PDB entry 8OXZ | electron microscopy, 3.70 A resolution | chains P and Q

# Chain P
Protein: Integrin subunit alpha 5
Source organism: Rattus norvegicus
Reference sequence: A0A0G2K1E2 (A0A0G2K1E2_RAT); aligned to UniProt positions 1-1099 over residues 1-1099 (the alignment contains insertions or deletions, so no single offset holds)
Amino-acid sequence (1099 residues; numbered 1 to 1099; the number before each row is that of its first residue):
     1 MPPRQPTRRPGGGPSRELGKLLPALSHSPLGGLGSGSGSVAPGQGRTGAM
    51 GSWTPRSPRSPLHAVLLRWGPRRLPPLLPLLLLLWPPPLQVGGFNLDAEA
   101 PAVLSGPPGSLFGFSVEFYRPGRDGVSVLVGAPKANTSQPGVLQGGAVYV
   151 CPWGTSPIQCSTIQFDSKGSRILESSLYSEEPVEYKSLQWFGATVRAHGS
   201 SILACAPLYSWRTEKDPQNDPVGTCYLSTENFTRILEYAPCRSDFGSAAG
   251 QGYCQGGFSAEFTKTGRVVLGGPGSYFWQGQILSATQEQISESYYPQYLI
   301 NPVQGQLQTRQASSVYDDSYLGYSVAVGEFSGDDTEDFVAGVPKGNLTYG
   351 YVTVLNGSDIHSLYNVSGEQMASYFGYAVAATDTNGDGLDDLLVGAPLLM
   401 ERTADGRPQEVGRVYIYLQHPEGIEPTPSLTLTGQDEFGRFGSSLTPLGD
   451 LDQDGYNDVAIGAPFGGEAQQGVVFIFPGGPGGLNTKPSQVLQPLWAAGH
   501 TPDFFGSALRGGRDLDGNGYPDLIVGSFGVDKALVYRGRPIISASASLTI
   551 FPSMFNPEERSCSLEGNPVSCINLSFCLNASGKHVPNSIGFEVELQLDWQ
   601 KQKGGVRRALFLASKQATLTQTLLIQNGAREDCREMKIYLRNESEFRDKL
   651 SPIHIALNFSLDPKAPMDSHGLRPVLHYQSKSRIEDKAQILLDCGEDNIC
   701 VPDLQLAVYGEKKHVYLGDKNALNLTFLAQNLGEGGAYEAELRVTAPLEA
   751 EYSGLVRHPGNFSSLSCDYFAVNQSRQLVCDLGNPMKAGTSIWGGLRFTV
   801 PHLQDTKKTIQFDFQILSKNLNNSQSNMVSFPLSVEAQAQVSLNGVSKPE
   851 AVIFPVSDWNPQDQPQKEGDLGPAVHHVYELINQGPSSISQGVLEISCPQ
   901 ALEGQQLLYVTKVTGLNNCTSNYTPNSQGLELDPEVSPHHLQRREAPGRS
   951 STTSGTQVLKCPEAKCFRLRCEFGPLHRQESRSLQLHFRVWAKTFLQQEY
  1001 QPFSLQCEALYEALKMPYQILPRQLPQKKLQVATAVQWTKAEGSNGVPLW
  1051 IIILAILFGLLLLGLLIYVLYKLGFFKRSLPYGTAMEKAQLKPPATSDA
Disordered / not traced: 1-93, 692-1099
Disulfide bonds: C151-C160, C205-C225, C241-C254, C562-C571, C577-C633
Glycans and other covalent adducts: N-acetylglucosamine (NAG) linked to N136, N231, N346, N356, N365
Sequence notes: insertion (170, 175-177, 183-185, 334-343); conflict I172 (Leu171 in A0A0G2K1E2), L173 (Lys172 in A0A0G2K1E2), Y178 (Phe174 in A0A0G2K1E2), 31 further conflict positions vs the reference (A0A0G2K1E2) not listed
Reported in the primary citation:
  - post-translational modification sites: N136, N231, N346, N356, N365, N642 (citing earlier work)

# Chain Q
Protein: Integrin beta-1
Source organism: Rattus norvegicus
Reference sequence: P49134 (ITB1_RAT); residue numbers follow UniProt; this construct covers 1-799
Amino-acid sequence (799 residues; each row starts with the number of its first residue):
     1 MNLQLVFWIGLISLICSVFGQTDKNRCLKANAKSCGECIQAGPNCGWCTN
    51 TTFLQEGMPTSARCDDLEALKKKGCHPSDIENPRGSQTIKKNKNVTNRSK
   101 GMAEKLRPEDITQIQPQQLLLKLRSGEPQKFTLKFKRAEDYPIDLYYLMD
   151 LSYSMKDDLENVKSLGTDLMNEMRRITSDFRIGFGSFVEKTVMPYISTTP
   201 AKLRNPCTSEQNCTSPFSYKNVLSLTDRGEFFNELVGQQRISGNLDSPEG
   251 GFDAIMQVAVCGSLIGWRNVTRLLVFSTDAGFHFAGDGKLGGIVLPNDGQ
   301 CHLENNVYTMSHYYDYPSAIHLVQKLSENNIQTIFAVTEEFQPVYKELKN
   351 LIPKSAVGTLSGNSSNVIQLIIDAYNSLSSEVILENSKLPDGVTINYKSY
   401 CKNGVNGTGENGRKCSNISIGDEVQFEISITANKCPNKESENQLKLNPLG
   451 FTEEVEVVLQFICKCNCQSHGIPASPKCHEGNGTFECGACRCNEGRVGRH
   501 CECSTDEVNSEDMDAYCRKENSSEICSNNGECVCGQCVCRKRENTNEIYS
   551 GKFCECDNFNCDRSNGLICGGNGVCRCRVCECYPNYTGSACDCSLDTVPC
   601 VATNGQICNGRGICECGACKCTDPKFQGPTCETCQTCLGVCAEHKECVQC
   651 RAFNKGEKKDTCAQECSHFNLTKVESREKLPQPVQVDPVTHCKEKDIDDC
   701 WFYFTYSVNSKGEAHVHVVETPDCPTGPDIIPIVAGVVAGIVLIGLALLL
   751 IWKLLMIIHDRREFAKFEKEKMNAKWDTGENPIYKSAVTTVVNPKYEGK
Disordered / not traced: 1-24, 505-799
Disulfide bonds: C27-C45, C35-C465, C38-C64, C48-C75, C207-C213, C261-C301, C401-C415, C467-C487, C478-C490, C492-C501
Glycans and other covalent adducts: N-acetylglucosamine (NAG) linked to N269, N363
Sequence notes: conflict A319 (Ile in P49134), I320 (Ala in P49134)
Curated features (UniProtKB/Swiss-Prot):
  - region: C207 to C213 (CX3CL1-binding), L295 to Y314 (CX3CL1-binding), E763 to E768 (Signal for sorting from recycling endosomes), S786 to N793 (Interaction with ITGB1BP1)
  - binding site (Mg(2+)): S152, S154, E249
  - binding site (Ca(2+)): S154, D157, D158, E189, N244, D246, P248, E249, G362
  - modified residue: T778 (Phosphothreonine), Y784 (Phosphotyrosine), S786 (Phosphoserine), T790 (Phosphothreonine), K795 (N6-acetyllysine)
  - glycosylation (N-linked (GlcNAc...) asparagine): N50, N94, N97, N212, N269, N363, N406, N417, N482, N521, N585, N670
  - cross-link: K795 (Glycyl lysine isopeptide (Lys-Gly) (interchain with G-Cter in SUMO1))
Reported in the primary citation:
  - post-translational modification sites: N50, N97, N212, N269, N363, N406, N417, N482 (citing earlier work)

# How chain P and chain Q interact
Contacting residue pairs - 59 pairs, chain P then chain Q:
  W190(P) - G292(Q)
  L208(P) - M193(Q)  hydrophobic
  L208(P) - G291(Q)
  S210(P) - M193(Q)
  N219(P) - M193(Q)
  P221(P) - M193(Q)  hydrophobic
  A248(P) - T199(Q)
  A248(P) - D246(Q)
  Y253(P) - P194(Q)
  Y253(P) - S197(Q)  hydrogen bond
  Q255(P) - P194(Q)
  Q255(P) - L290(Q)
  F258(P) - K289(Q)
  F258(P) - L290(Q)  hydrophobic
  F277(P) - D246(Q)
  F277(P) - S247(Q)
  W278(P) - P194(Q)
  D317(P) - S247(Q)
  D318(P) - S247(Q)
  D318(P) - E249(Q)
  Y320(P) - Y195(Q)
  Y320(P) - H283(Q)
  Y320(P) - D287(Q)  hydrogen bond
  Y323(P) - G286(Q)  hydrogen bond (side chain-backbone)
  Y323(P) - K289(Q)
  Y323(P) - L290(Q)  hydrophobic
  K344(P) - H283(Q)  hydrogen bond
  K344(P) - F284(Q)
  K344(P) - D287(Q)  salt bridge
  L347(P) - E347(Q)
  T348(P) - F284(Q)
  M371(P) - E347(Q)
  M371(P) - L348(Q)  hydrophobic
  M371(P) - L351(Q)  hydrophobic
  A372(P) - F284(Q)  hydrophobic
  Y374(P) - F284(Q)  hydrophobic
  Y374(P) - A285(Q)
  Y374(P) - G286(Q)  hydrogen bond (side chain-backbone)
  Y374(P) - D287(Q)  hydrogen bond (side chain-backbone)
  Y377(P) - K289(Q)  hydrogen bond
  L398(P) - A285(Q)
  M400(P) - I320(Q)  hydrophobic
  D405(P) - N386(Q)  hydrogen bond (backbone-side chain)
  D405(P) - L389(Q)
  D405(P) - R413(Q)  hydrogen bond (backbone-side chain)
  R407(P) - N386(Q)
  R407(P) - S387(Q)
  R407(P) - K388(Q)
  P408(P) - V323(Q)  hydrophobic
  Q409(P) - I320(Q)
  E410(P) - S318(Q)  hydrogen bond
  E410(P) - I320(Q)
  E437(P) - Q324(Q)  hydrogen bond
  F438(P) - H321(Q)
  R440(P) - A285(Q)
  R440(P) - P296(Q)
  F465(P) - P296(Q)
  F504(P) - V294(Q)
  F528(P) - V294(Q)  hydrophobic
Also at the interface, not in a pair above, chain P (42 interface residues in all): F114, P273, Y349, R402, A404, G406, P502
Also at the interface, not in a pair above, chain Q (37 interface residues in all): F282, L295, A319, V344, T394

# Overview
Chain P and chain Q form an interface of 42 and 37 residues respectively; the contacts include 11 hydrogen
bonds and 1 salt bridge. Polar pairs include K344(P)-D287(Q), Y253(P)-S197(Q) and Y320(P)-D287(Q).
N-acetylglucosamine is covalently linked to N136(P), N231(P), N346(P), N356(P) and N365(P). The paper reports
modification sites N136(P), N231(P) and N50(Q) among others.
Chain P is Integrin subunit alpha 5 and chain Q is Integrin beta-1, both from Rattus norvegicus; the
structure, Rat alpha5beta1 integrin, headpiece, was determined by electron microscopy.
